PDB entry 6SH8 | electron microscopy, 3.14 A resolution | chains F and V of the 39 polymer chains in the assembly

[Chain F]
Name: CRISPR-associated RAMP protein, Cmr4 family
Organism: Sulfolobus islandicus REY15A
UniProtKB: F0NDX6 (F0NDX6_SULIR); residues 1-286 here = UniProt positions 1-286
Sequence (286 residues; each row starts with the number of its first residue):
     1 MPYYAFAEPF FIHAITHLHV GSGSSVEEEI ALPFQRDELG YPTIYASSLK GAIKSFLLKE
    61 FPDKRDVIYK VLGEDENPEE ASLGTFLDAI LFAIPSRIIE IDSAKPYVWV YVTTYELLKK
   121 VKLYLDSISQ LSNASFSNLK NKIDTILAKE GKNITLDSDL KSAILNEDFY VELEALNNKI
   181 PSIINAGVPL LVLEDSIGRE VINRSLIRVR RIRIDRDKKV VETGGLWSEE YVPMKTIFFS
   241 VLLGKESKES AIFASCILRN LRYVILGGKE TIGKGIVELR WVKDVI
Disordered / not traced: 1
Differences from the reference sequence: engineered mutation Ala31 (Asp in F0NDX6)

[Chain V]
Molecule: crRNA
Organism: Sulfolobus islandicus REY15A
Sequence (51 nucleotides; numbered 1 to 51; the number before each row is that of its first residue):
     1 AUUGAAAGUU CAAAGCUUAG AUACCCUGGA GGGAAACCAG ACUUAACACC A
Disordered / not traced: 49-51
Differences from the reference sequence: conflict A1 (C2068518 in 323473489), U3 (G2068520 in 323473489)

[Chain F / chain V interface]
Contacting residue pairs - 52 pairs, chain F then chain V:
  Val20(F) with C16(V), phosphate contact
  Gly21(F) with G15(V), sugar contact; C16(V), hydrogen bond to the phosphate
  Ser22(F) with G15(V), base contact
  Gly23(F) with G15(V), base contact
  Ser47(F) with A14(V), sugar contact; G15(V), hydrogen bond to the phosphate
  Ser48(F) with A14(V), phosphate contact; G15(V), hydrogen bond to the phosphate
  Lys50(F) with A12(V), phosphate contact; A13(V), salt bridge to the phosphate
  Gly51(F) with A14(V), sugar contact
  Ala52(F) with A14(V), base contact
  Lys54(F) with A12(V), phosphate contact; A13(V), salt bridge to the phosphate
  Ser55(F) with A14(V), hydrogen bond to the base
  Leu72(F) with A13(V), phosphate contact
  Glu74(F) with A12(V), hydrogen bond to the sugar
  Asp75(F) with A12(V), hydrogen bond to the sugar
  Pro78(F) with A12(V), sugar contact
  Glu80(F) with C11(V), hydrogen bond to the sugar
  Ala81(F) with C11(V), phosphate contact; A12(V), phosphate contact
  Ser82(F) with C11(V), phosphate contact; A12(V), hydrogen bond to the phosphate
  Arg210(F) with A21(V), base contact
  Arg211(F) with A19(V), hydrogen bond to the sugar; A21(V), salt bridge to the phosphate
  Ile212(F) with A19(V), hydrogen bond to the sugar; G20(V), sugar contact; A21(V), hydrogen bond to the phosphate; U22(V), sugar contact
  Arg213(F) with U18(V), hydrogen bond to the base; A19(V), hydrogen bond to the sugar; G20(V), phosphate contact
  Ile214(F) with G20(V), hydrogen bond to the phosphate; U22(V), sugar contact
  Arg216(F) with G20(V), salt bridge to the phosphate
  Lys219(F) with G20(V), base contact; U22(V), hydrogen bond to the sugar; A23(V), phosphate contact
  Val220(F) with A23(V), sugar contact
  Val221(F) with U22(V), base contact
  Leu226(F) with A21(V), base contact
  Trp227(F) with A19(V), base contact
  Ile265(F) with A14(V), base contact
  Gly267(F) with A14(V), base contact
  Gly268(F) with C16(V), hydrogen bond to the phosphate; U17(V), phosphate contact
  Lys269(F) with U17(V), hydrogen bond to the phosphate
  Glu270(F) with U17(V), hydrogen bond to the phosphate
  Thr271(F) with U18(V), phosphate contact
Other interface residues (no listed pair), chain F (39 interface residues in all): His19, Gln35, Gly73, Leu266

[Summary]
Chain F and chain V form an interface of 39 and 13 residues respectively; the contacts include 18 hydrogen
bonds and 4 salt bridges. Polar contacts include Ser55(F)-A14(V), Arg213(F)-U18(V) and Glu74(F)-A12(V).
Here chain F is CRISPR-associated RAMP protein, Cmr4 family and chain V is crRNA, both from Sulfolobus
islandicus REY15A. Entry 6SH8 (Cryo-EM structure of the Type III-B Cmr-beta bound to cognate target RNA and
AMPPnP, state 2 ...) was determined by electron microscopy, deposited together with 6S6B, 6S8B, 6S8E, 6S91,
6SHB and 6SIC.
